PDB entry 5JHR | X-ray diffraction, 2.90 A resolution | chains V and W of the 28 polymer chains in the assembly

== Chain V ==
Protein: Proteasome subunit beta type-2
From: Saccharomyces cerevisiae (strain ATCC 204508 / S288c)
Notes: EC 3.4.25.1
UniProtKB: P25043 (PSB2_YEAST); residues 1-232 here correspond to UniProt positions 30-261 (UniProt number = residue number + 29)
Chain sequence (232 residues; each row starts with the number of its first residue):
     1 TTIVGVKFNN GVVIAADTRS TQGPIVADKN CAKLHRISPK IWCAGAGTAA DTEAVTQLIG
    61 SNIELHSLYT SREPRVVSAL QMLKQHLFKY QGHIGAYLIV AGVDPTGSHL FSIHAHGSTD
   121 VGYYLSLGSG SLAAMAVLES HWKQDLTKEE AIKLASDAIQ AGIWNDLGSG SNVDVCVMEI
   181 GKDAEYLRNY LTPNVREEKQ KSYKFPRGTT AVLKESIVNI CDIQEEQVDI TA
Not modelled in the structure: 223-232
Metal / ion sites: Mg2+: I163, D166, S169 (shared with 1 residue of chain L)
Curated features (UniProtKB/Swiss-Prot):
  - active site: T1 (Nucleophile)

== Chain W ==
Protein: Proteasome subunit beta type-3
From: Saccharomyces cerevisiae (strain ATCC 204508 / S288c)
Notes: EC 3.4.25.1
UniProtKB: P25451 (PSB3_YEAST); residues 0-204 here correspond to UniProt positions 1-205 (UniProt number = residue number + 1)
Chain sequence (205 residues; numbered 0 to 204; the number before each row is that of its first residue; numbering starts at 0):
     0 MSDPSSINGG IVVAMTGKDC VAIACDLRLG SQSLGVSNKF EKIFHYGHVF LGITGLATDV
    60 TTLNEMFRYK TNLYKLKEER AIEPETFTQL VSSSLYERRF GPYFVGPVVA GINSKSGKPF
   120 IAGFDLIGCI DEAKDFIVSG TASDQLFGMC ESLYEPNLEP EDLFETISQA LLNAADRDAL
   180 SGWGAVVYII KKDEVVKRYL KMRQD
Not modelled in the structure: 0
Metal / ion sites: Mg2+: D204 (shared with 3 residues of chain K)
Curated features (UniProtKB/Swiss-Prot):
  - modified residue: S30 (Phosphoserine)
  - cross-link: K69 (Glycyl lysine isopeptide (Lys-Gly) (interchain with G-Cter in ubiquitin))

== How chain V and chain W interact ==
Contacting residue pairs - 56 pairs, chain V then chain W:
  I25(V) with D143(W); F146(W), hydrophobic
  V26(V) with F146(W)
  A27(V) with D130(W)
  D28(V) with D130(W); E131(W)
  K29(V) with E150(W), salt bridge
  A49(V) with C128(W), hydrophobic
  A50(V) with Y95(W); I126(W), hydrophobic; C128(W), hydrophobic
  D51(V) with Y95(W), hydrogen bond; R98(W), salt bridge
  A54(V) with Y95(W)
  Y90(V) with F99(W), hydrophobic
  H93(V) with R98(W), hydrogen bond (backbone-side chain); F99(W)
  I94(V) with F99(W), hydrophobic
  R196(V) with E150(W), salt bridge
  K199(V) with E150(W), hydrogen bond (side chain-backbone); S151(W); Y153(W), hydrogen bond (side chain-backbone)
  S202(V) with E154(W), hydrogen bond
  Y203(V) with S151(W); L152(W), hydrophobic; E154(W)
  K204(V) with E154(W); D161(W)
  F205(V) with Q168(W)
  R207(V) with E160(W), salt bridge; D161(W), salt bridge
  G208(V) with E164(W), hydrogen bond (backbone-side chain)
  T209(V) with E164(W)
  T210(V) with E164(W), hydrogen bond; S167(W); Q168(W), hydrogen bond
  A211(V) with L199(W); K200(W), hydrogen bond (backbone-backbone)
  V212(V) with F163(W), hydrophobic; Y198(W)
  L213(V) with Y198(W), hydrogen bond (backbone-backbone); L199(W); K200(W)
  K214(V) with R197(W); Y198(W), hydrogen bond (backbone-backbone)
  E215(V) with K196(W); R197(W), salt bridge
  S216(V) with V195(W); K196(W), hydrogen bond (backbone-backbone)
  I217(V) with V194(W)
  V218(V) with V194(W), hydrogen bond (backbone-backbone); K196(W)
  N219(V) with H44(W)
  I220(V) with G46(W); V194(W), hydrophobic
  D222(V) with K74(W), salt bridge
Also at the interface, not in a pair above, chain V (37 interface residues in all): Q22, T48, Q57, P206
Also at the interface, not in a pair above, chain W (40 interface residues in all): H47, F49, Q88, D124, L157, E158, T165, L171, Y187, E193

== Overview ==
The interface between chain V and chain W involves 37 residues on one side and 40 on the other, with 13
hydrogen bonds and 7 salt bridges. Polar contacts include K29(V)-E150(W), D51(V)-R98(W) and R196(V)-E150(W).
Curated annotation (UniProt) lists active-site residue T1(V) on chain V.
Here chain V is Proteasome subunit beta type-2 and chain W is Proteasome subunit beta type-3, both from
Saccharomyces cerevisiae (strain ATCC 204508 / S288c). Entry 5JHR (Yeast 20S proteasome in complex with the
peptidic epoxyketone inhibitor 27) was determined by X-ray diffraction together with 5JHS from the same study.
